Entry 2D1P (X-ray diffraction, 2.15 A resolution); this record covers chains B and C of the 3 polymer chains in the assembly.

== Chain B ==
Molecule: Hypothetical UPF0116 protein yheM
Source organism: Escherichia coli
UniProtKB: P45531 (YHEM_ECOLI); residues 1-119 here = UniProt positions 1-119
Chain sequence (119 residues; numbered 1 to 119; the number before each row is that of its first residue):
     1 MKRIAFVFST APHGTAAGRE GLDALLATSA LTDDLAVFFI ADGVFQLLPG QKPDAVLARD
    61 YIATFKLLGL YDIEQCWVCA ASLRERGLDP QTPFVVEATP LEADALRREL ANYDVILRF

== Chain C ==
Molecule: Hypothetical protein yheL
Source organism: Escherichia coli
UniProtKB: P45530 (YHEL_ECOLI); numbering as in UniProt (aligned over 1-95)
Chain sequence (95 residues; each row starts with the number of its first residue):
     1 MLHTLHRSPW LTDFAALLRL LSEGDELLLL QDGVTAAVDG NRYLESLRNA PIKVYALNED
    61 LIARGLTGQI SNDIILIDYT DFVRLTVKHP SQMAW

== How chain B and chain C interact ==
Pairs across the interface (25):
  V7(B) - M93(C)  hydrophobic
  I40(B) - W95(C)  hydrophobic
  A41(B) - D13(C)
  A41(B) - A16(C)  hydrophobic
  C79(B) - R19(C)
  A81(B) - R19(C)
  E85(B) - A15(C)
  E85(B) - R19(C)  salt bridge
  R86(B) - D13(C)  salt bridge
  R107(B) - R19(C)
  R107(B) - L20(C)
  R107(B) - L21(C)
  R107(B) - S22(C)
  L110(B) - L20(C)  hydrophobic
  A111(B) - M1(C)  hydrophobic
  Y113(B) - S91(C)
  D114(B) - P90(C)
  D114(B) - S91(C)
  I116(B) - M1(C)  hydrophobic
  I116(B) - S91(C)
  I116(B) - Q92(C)
  I116(B) - M93(C)  hydrophobic
  R118(B) - M93(C)
  R118(B) - A94(C)  hydrogen bond (side chain-backbone)
  R118(B) - W95(C)
Interface residues without a listed pair, chain B (18 interface residues in all): D42, S82, A103, L106

== Overview ==
18 residues of chain B face 14 of chain C across their interface, with 1 hydrogen bond and 2 salt bridges.
Polar pairs include E85(B)-R19(C), R86(B)-D13(C) and R118(B)-A94(C).
Here chain B is Hypothetical UPF0116 protein yheM and chain C is Hypothetical protein yheL, both from
Escherichia coli. Entry 2D1P (crystal structure of heterohexameric TusBCD proteins, which are crucial for the
tRNA modification) was determined by X-ray diffraction.
